1RD8 - chains B and C of the 6 polymer chains in the assembly; structure by X-ray diffraction, 3.00 A resolution.

== Chain B ==
Name: hemagglutinin
Source organism: Influenza A virus
Notes: fragment: Membrane fusion domain, HA2 (residues 1-175)
Amino-acid sequence (182 residues; numbered 1 to 182; the number before each row is that of its first residue):
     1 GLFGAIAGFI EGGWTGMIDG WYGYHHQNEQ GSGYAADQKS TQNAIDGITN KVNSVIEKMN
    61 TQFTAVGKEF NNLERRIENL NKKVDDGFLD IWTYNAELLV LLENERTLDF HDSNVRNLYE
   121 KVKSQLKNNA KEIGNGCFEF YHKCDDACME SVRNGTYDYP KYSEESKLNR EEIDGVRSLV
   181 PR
Unresolved in the structure: 176-182
Differences from the reference sequence: cloning artifact (177-182)
Cystine bridges: Cys144-Cys148
Covalently attached groups: N-acetylglucosamine (NAG) linked to Asn154

== Chain C ==
Name: hemagglutinin
Source organism: Influenza A virus
Notes: fragment: Receptor binding domain, HA1 (residues 11-329)
Amino-acid sequence (335 residues; row label = number of the first residue in the row; note: 2 numbers in that range are skipped by the numbering (no residue carries them; nothing is unmodelled there); a row labelled like 125A-125C holds insertion residues (125A, then the next letters in order)):
     3 ADPGYLLEDT ICIGYHA
   19A N
    20 NSTDTVDTV
    31 LEKNV
   35A T
    36 VTHSVNLLED SHNGKLCKL
   54A K
    55 GIAPLQLGKC NIAGWLLGNP ECDLLLTA
   82A S
    83 SWSYIVETSN SENG
   96A T
    97 CYPGDFIDYE ELREQLSSVS SFEKFEIFP
125A-125C KTS
   126 SWPNHETT
  133A K
   134 GVTAACSYAG ASSFYRNLLW LTKKGSSYPK LSKSYVNNKG KEVLVLWGVH HPPTGTDQQS
   194 LYQNADAYVS VGSSKYNRRF TPEIAARPKV RDQAGRMNYY WTLLEPGDTI TFEATGNLIA
   254 PWYAFALNRG S
  264A G
   265 SGIITSDAPV HDCNTKCQTP HGAINSSLPF QNIHPVTIGE CPKYVRSTKL RMATGLRNIP
   325 SIQSR
Unresolved in the structure: 3-9
Differences from the reference sequence: cloning artifact (3-10)
Cystine bridges: Cys52-Cys277, Cys64-Cys76, Cys97-Cys139, Cys281-Cys305
Covalently attached groups: N-acetylglucosamine (NAG) linked to Asn34, Asn95, Asn289

== How chain B and chain C interact ==
Pairs across the interface - 18 pairs, chain B then chain C:
  Lys39(B) - Ile326(C)
  Asn43(B) - Ile326(C)
  Gly47(B) - Val28(C)
  Gly47(B) - Leu31(C)
  Asn50(B) - Thr27(C)
  Asn50(B) - Val28(C)
  Asn50(B) - Leu31(C)
  Asn50(B) - Glu32(C)
  Asn50(B) - Lys33(C)
  Lys51(B) - Val28(C)  hydrogen bond (backbone-backbone)
  Thr61(B) - Arg310(C)
  Phe63(B) - Arg310(C)
  Phe110(B) - Leu31(C)  hydrophobic
  Asn114(B) - Gln327(C)  hydrogen bond
  Asn117(B) - Gln327(C)
  Lys121(B) - Ile326(C)  hydrogen bond (side chain-backbone)
  Lys121(B) - Gln327(C)  hydrogen bond (side chain-backbone)
  Lys121(B) - Arg329(C)  hydrogen bond (side chain-backbone)
Other interface residues (no listed pair), chain B (13 interface residues in all): Asp46, Ser54
Other interface residues (no listed pair), chain C (10 interface residues in all): Ser328

== Overview ==
13 residues of chain B face 10 of chain C across their interface, with 5 hydrogen bonds. Polar pairs include
Asn114(B)-Gln327(C), Lys121(B)-Ile326(C) and Lys121(B)-Gln327(C). N-acetylglucosamine is covalently linked to
Asn154(B). Covalently linked N-acetylglucosamine: at Asn34(C), Asn95(C) and Asn289(C).
Here chain B is hemagglutinin and chain C is hemagglutinin, both from Influenza A virus. Entry 1RD8 (Crystal
Structure of the 1918 Human H1 Hemagglutinin Precursor (HA0)) was determined by X-ray diffraction.
